PDB entry 6KO9 | X-ray diffraction, 2.20 A resolution | chains A and B

[Chain A (and B)]
Molecule: Putative regulatory protein
From: Salmonella enterica subsp. enterica serovar Typhimurium str. 14028S
Notes: chain B of this document is another copy of the same molecule, construct and numbering; everything in this record applies to it too
UniProtKB: A0A0F6AY66 (A0A0F6AY66_SALT1); residues 2-193 here = UniProt positions 2-193
Amino-acid sequence (194 residues; row label = number of the first residue in the row; numbering starts at 0):
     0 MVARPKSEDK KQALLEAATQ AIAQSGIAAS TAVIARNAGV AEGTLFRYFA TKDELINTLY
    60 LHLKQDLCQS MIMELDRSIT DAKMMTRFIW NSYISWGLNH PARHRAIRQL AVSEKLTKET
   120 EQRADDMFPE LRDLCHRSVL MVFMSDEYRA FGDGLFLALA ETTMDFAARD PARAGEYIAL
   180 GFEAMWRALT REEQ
Unresolved in the structure: 0-7, 192-193
Differences from the reference sequence: initiating methionine (0); expression tag (1)
Residues lining bound ligands: XZ1 (4-[(3-chloranyl-4-fluoranyl-phenyl)amino]-7-methoxy-quinazolin-6-ol): Tyr-59, Lys-63, Leu-66, Ile-88, Tyr-92, Ile-106, Ala-110, Leu-130, Cys-134, Val-138, Asp-152, Phe-155, Leu-156, Met-184, Leu-188, Thr-189

[Interface between chain A and chain B]
Residue-residue contacts (48; chain A residue first):
  Arg-107(A) with Glu-160(B), salt bridge; Thr-161(B)
  Val-111(A) with Phe-165(B), hydrophobic
  Glu-113(A) with Arg-168(B), salt bridge
  Leu-139(A) with Arg-186(B)
  Val-141(A) with Leu-179(B), hydrophobic
  Glu-146(A) with Tyr-176(B)
  Tyr-147(A) with Arg-172(B); Glu-175(B); Tyr-176(B), hydrophobic; Leu-179(B), hydrophobic
  Ala-149(A) with Phe-165(B)
  Phe-150(A) with Thr-161(B); Thr-162(B); Phe-165(B), hydrophobic; Tyr-176(B); Gly-180(B)
  Gly-153(A) with Thr-161(B)
  Leu-154(A) with Leu-158(B), hydrophobic; Thr-161(B)
  Ala-157(A) with Ala-157(B); Thr-161(B)
  Leu-158(A) with Leu-154(B), hydrophobic; Leu-158(B), hydrophobic
  Thr-161(A) with Arg-107(B); Phe-150(B); Gly-153(B); Leu-154(B); Ala-157(B)
  Thr-162(A) with Phe-150(B)
  Phe-165(A) with Ala-149(B); Phe-150(B), hydrophobic
  Arg-168(A) with Val-111(B), hydrogen bond (side chain-backbone)
  Arg-172(A) with Tyr-147(B)
  Glu-175(A) with Tyr-147(B)
  Tyr-176(A) with Tyr-147(B), hydrophobic; Phe-150(B)
  Leu-179(A) with Val-141(B), hydrophobic; Tyr-147(B), hydrophobic; Phe-150(B), hydrophobic
  Gly-180(A) with Phe-150(B)
  Ala-183(A) with Ala-187(B)
  Arg-186(A) with Leu-139(B); Arg-186(B), hydrogen bond (backbone-side chain); Ala-187(B), hydrogen bond (side chain-backbone); Glu-191(B)
  Ala-187(A) with Ala-183(B); Arg-186(B), hydrogen bond (backbone-side chain)
Other interface residues (no listed pair), chain A (26 interface residues in all): Phe-142
Other interface residues (no listed pair), chain B (29 interface residues in all): Ser-112, Glu-113, Phe-142, Glu-146

[Overview]
26 residues of chain A and 29 residues of chain B are in contact, with 4 hydrogen bonds and 2 salt bridges.
Among the polar pairs are Arg-107(A)/Glu-160(B), Glu-113(A)/Arg-168(B) and Arg-168(A)/Val-111(B). Chain A
binds compound XZ1.
Chain A and chain B are both Putative regulatory protein (Salmonella enterica subsp. enterica serovar
Typhimurium str. 14028S); the structure, Crystal structure of the Gefitinib Intermediate 1 bound RamR, was
determined by X-ray diffraction (same publication as 6KO7 and 6KO8).
